PDB entry 7VBB | electron microscopy, 2.81 A resolution | chains B and C of the 16 polymer chains in the assembly

# Chain B
Protein: DNA-directed RNA polymerase I subunit RPA2
Source organism: Homo sapiens
Notes: EC 2.7.7.6
UniProtKB: Q9H9Y6 (RPA2_HUMAN); residue numbers follow UniProt; this construct covers 1-1135
Chain sequence (1135 residues; numbered 1 to 1135; the number before each row is that of its first residue):
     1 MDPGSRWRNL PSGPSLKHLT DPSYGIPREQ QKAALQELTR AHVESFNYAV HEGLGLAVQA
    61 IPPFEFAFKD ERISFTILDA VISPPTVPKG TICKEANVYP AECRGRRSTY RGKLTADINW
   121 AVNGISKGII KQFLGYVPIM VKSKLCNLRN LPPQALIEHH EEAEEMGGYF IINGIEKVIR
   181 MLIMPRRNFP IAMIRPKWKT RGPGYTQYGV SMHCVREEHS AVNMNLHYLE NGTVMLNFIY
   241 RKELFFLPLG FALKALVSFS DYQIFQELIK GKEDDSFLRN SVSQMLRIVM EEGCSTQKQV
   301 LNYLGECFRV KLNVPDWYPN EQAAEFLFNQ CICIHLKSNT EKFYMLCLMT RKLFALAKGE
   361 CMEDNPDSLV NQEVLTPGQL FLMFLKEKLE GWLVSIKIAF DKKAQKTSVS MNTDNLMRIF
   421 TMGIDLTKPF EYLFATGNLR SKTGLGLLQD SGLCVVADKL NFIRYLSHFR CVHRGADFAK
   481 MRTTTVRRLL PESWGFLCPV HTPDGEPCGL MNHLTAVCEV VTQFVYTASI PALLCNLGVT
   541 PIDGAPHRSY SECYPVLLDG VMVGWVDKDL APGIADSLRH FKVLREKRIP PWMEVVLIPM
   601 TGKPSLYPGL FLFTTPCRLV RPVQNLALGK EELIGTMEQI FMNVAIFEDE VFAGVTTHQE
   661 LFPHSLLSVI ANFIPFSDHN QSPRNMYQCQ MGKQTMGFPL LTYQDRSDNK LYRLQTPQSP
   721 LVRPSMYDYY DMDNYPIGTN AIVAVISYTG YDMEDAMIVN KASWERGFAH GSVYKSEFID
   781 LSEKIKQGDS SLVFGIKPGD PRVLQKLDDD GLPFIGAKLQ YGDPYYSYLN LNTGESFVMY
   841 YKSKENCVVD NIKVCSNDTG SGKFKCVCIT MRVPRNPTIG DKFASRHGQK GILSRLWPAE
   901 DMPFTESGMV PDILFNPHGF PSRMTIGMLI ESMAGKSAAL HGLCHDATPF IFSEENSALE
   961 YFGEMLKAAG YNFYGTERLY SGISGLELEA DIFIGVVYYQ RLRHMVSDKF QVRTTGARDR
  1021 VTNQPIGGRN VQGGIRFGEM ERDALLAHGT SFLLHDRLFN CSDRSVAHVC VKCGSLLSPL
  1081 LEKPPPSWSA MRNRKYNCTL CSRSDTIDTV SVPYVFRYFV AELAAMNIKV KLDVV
Disordered / not traced: 1-4, 1085-1092
UniProt features mapped onto this chain:
  - zinc finger: C1070 to C1101 (C4-type)
  - region: I194 to Y208 (Loop B), L236 to L247 (Loop A), L439 to L453 (Fork loop 1), R474 to L489 (Fork loop 2)
  - binding site (RNA): R180, D367, K890
  - binding site (Mg(2+)): D755
  - binding site (DNA): R1020, R1036
  - binding site (Zn(2+)): C1070, C1073, C1098, C1101
  - site: Y687 (Active site gating)
  - modified residue: S1051 (Phosphoserine)
  - natural variant: S682 (S682R: In TCS4; uncertain significance), R1003 (R1003C: In TCS4; R1003S: In TCS4)
Bound ions: Zn2+: C1070, C1073, C1098, C1101
What the authors report for this chain:
  - disease-associated variants - S682R: decreased stability (proposed by the authors, not directly observed)

# Chain C
Protein: DNA-directed RNA polymerases I and III subunit RPAC1
Source organism: Homo sapiens
UniProtKB: O15160 (RPAC1_HUMAN); residue numbers follow UniProt; this construct covers 1-346
Chain sequence (346 residues; each row starts with the number of its first residue):
     1 MAASQAVEEM RSRVVLGEFG VRNVHTTDFP GNYSGYDDAW DQDRFEKNFR VDVVHMDENS
    61 LEFDMVGIDA AIANAFRRIL LAEVPTMAVE KVLVYNNTSI VQDEILAHRL GLIPIHADPR
   121 LFEYRNQGDE EGTEIDTLQF RLQVRCTRNP HAAKDSSDPN ELYVNHKVYT RHMTWIPLGN
   181 QADLFPEGTI RPVHDDILIA QLRPGQEIDL LMHCVKGIGK DHAKFSPVAT ASYRLLPDIT
   241 LLEPVEGEAA EELSRCFSPG VIEVQEVQGK KVARVANPRL DTFSREIFRN EKLKKVVRLA
   301 RVRDHYIFSV ESTGVLPPDV LVSEAIKVLM GKCRRFLDEL DAVQMD
Disordered / not traced: 1-6, 344-346
UniProt features mapped onto this chain:
  - modified residue: A2 (N-acetylalanine), S4 (Phosphoserine)
  - natural variant: T26 (T26I: In HLD11), N32 (N32I: In HLD11), M65 (M65V: In HLD11), N74 (N74S: In HLD11), V94 (V94A: In HLD11), R109 (R109H: In HLD11), G132 (G132D: In HLD11), C146 (C146R: In HLD11), R191 (R191Q: In HLD11), I262 (I262T: In HLD11), R279 (R279Q: In TCS3; R279W: In TCS3), K295 (deletion: In HLD11), 1 further natural variant entry in UniProt

# How chain B and chain C interact
Pairs across the interface (63):
  R713(B) - Q102(C)
  Q715(B) - Q102(C)
  Q715(B) - I105(C)
  K761(B) - K220(C)
  A762(B) - A223(C)  hydrophobic
  E765(B) - H108(C)
  E765(B) - L112(C)
  E765(B) - D221(C)
  E765(B) - H222(C)
  E765(B) - A223(C)  hydrogen bond (side chain-backbone)
  R766(B) - H108(C)
  R766(B) - L112(C)
  G767(B) - H108(C)
  H770(B) - H108(C)
  V848(B) - E104(C)
  R872(B) - Q102(C)
  R872(B) - D103(C)
  R872(B) - E104(C)  salt bridge
  E900(B) - R77(C)  hydrogen bond (backbone-side chain)
  E900(B) - R78(C)  hydrogen bond (backbone-side chain)
  E900(B) - A82(C)
  E900(B) - K220(C)  salt bridge
  D901(B) - R78(C)  salt bridge
  F904(B) - R77(C)
  F904(B) - S232(C)
  F904(B) - Y233(C)
  E906(B) - R234(C)  salt bridge
  E906(B) - F283(C)  hydrogen bond (side chain-backbone)
  E906(B) - R301(C)  salt bridge
  G908(B) - T230(C)
  G908(B) - S232(C)
  K967(B) - E286(C)
  G970(B) - T282(C)
  G970(B) - S284(C)
  Y971(B) - S284(C)
  Y971(B) - E286(C)
  N972(B) - S284(C)
  N972(B) - R285(C)
  N972(B) - E286(C)
  F973(B) - E286(C)  hydrogen bond (backbone-side chain)
  F973(B) - R289(C)
  Y974(B) - R289(C)
  T976(B) - R285(C)  hydrogen bond (backbone-side chain)
  E977(B) - F283(C)
  R978(B) - L16(C)
  R978(B) - F283(C)
  R978(B) - R285(C)
  R978(B) - R301(C)
  Y980(B) - R234(C)
  Y980(B) - L235(C)  hydrogen bond (side chain-backbone)
  Y980(B) - R301(C)
  G982(B) - N74(C)
  G982(B) - R77(C)  hydrogen bond (backbone-side chain)
  G982(B) - R78(C)  hydrogen bond (backbone-side chain)
  I983(B) - N74(C)
  G985(B) - A70(C)
  G985(B) - N74(C)
  G985(B) - Y233(C)  hydrogen bond (backbone-side chain)
  L986(B) - A70(C)  hydrophobic
  E987(B) - R301(C)  salt bridge
  E989(B) - V21(C)  hydrogen bond (backbone-backbone)
  E989(B) - V24(C)
  D991(B) - R285(C)  salt bridge
Interface residues without a listed pair, chain B (37 interface residues in all): Y774, A899, E964, S981, S984
Interface residues without a listed pair, chain C (33 interface residues in all): E18, G20, L81

# In short
The interface between chain B and chain C involves 37 residues on one side and 33 on the other, with 11
hydrogen bonds and 7 salt bridges. Polar pairs include R872(B)-E104(C), E900(B)-K220(C) and D901(B)-R78(C).
From the paper: S682R of chain B reduces stability.
Here chain B is DNA-directed RNA polymerase I subunit RPA2 and chain C is DNA-directed RNA polymerases I and
III subunit RPAC1, both from Homo sapiens. Entry 7VBB (Structure of the post state human RNA Polymerase I
Elongation Complex) was determined by electron microscopy (same publication as 7VBA and 7VBC).
